Entry 6FD5 (X-ray diffraction, 1.55 A resolution); this record covers chains A and B.

[Chain A (and B)]
Name: Adenine phosphoribosyltransferase
Organism: Homo sapiens
Notes: EC 2.4.2.7; chain B of this document is another copy of the same molecule, construct and numbering; everything in this record applies to it too
UniProtKB: P07741 (APT_HUMAN); numbering as in UniProt (aligned over 3-180)
Chain sequence (178 residues; numbered 3 to 180; the number before each row is that of its first residue):
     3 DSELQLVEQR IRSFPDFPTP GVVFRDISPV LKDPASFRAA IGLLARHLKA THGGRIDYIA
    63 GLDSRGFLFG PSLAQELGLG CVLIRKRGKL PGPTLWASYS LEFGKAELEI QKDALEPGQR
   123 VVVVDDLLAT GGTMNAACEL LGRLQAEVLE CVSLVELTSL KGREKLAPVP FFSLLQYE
Unresolved in the structure: 103-107 (chain B: 3, 102-107)
Differences from the reference sequence: conflict Phe105 (Tyr in P07741)
Curated features (UniProtKB/Swiss-Prot):
  - modified residue: Ser4 (Phosphoserine), Ser15 (Phosphoserine), Ser30 (Phosphoserine), Tyr60 (Phosphotyrosine), Ser66 (Phosphoserine), Lys114 (N6-acetyllysine), Thr135 (Phosphothreonine)
  - natural variant: Leu33 (L33P: In APRTD), Asp65 (D65V: In APRTD), Val84 (V84M: In APRTD), Leu110 (L110P: In APRTD), Gly133 (G133D: In APRTD), Met136 (M136T: In APRTD), Val150 (V150F: In APRTD), Cys153 (C153R: In APRTD), Phe173 (deletion: In APRTD)
Small-molecule neighbours:
  - adenosine monophosphate (AMP): Val24, Val25, Phe26, Arg27, Arg67, Asp127, Asp128, Leu129, Leu130, Ala131, Thr132, Gly133, Gly134, Thr135, Leu159
  - pyrophosphate: Asp65, Ser66, Arg67, Lys88, Tyr101, Asp127, Asp128
Reported in the primary citation:
  - catalytic residues: Glu104 (citing earlier work)
  - mutagenesis - E104L: decreased growth in response to in absence of exogenous adenine

[Interface between chain A and chain B]
Residue-residue contacts (68; chain A residue first):
  Arg14(A) - Gln113(B)
  Arg14(A) - Asp115(B)  salt bridge
  Phe16(A) - Pro93(B)  hydrophobic
  Phe16(A) - Gly94(B)
  Phe19(A) - Gly90(B)
  Phe19(A) - Lys91(B)
  Phe19(A) - Leu92(B)
  Phe19(A) - Pro93(B)
  Phe26(A) - Lys91(B)
  Phe26(A) - Pro93(B)  hydrophobic
  Asp28(A) - Gln113(B)  hydrogen bond
  Ser30(A) - Leu85(B)
  Ser30(A) - Gln113(B)  hydrogen bond
  Leu33(A) - Pro73(B)  hydrophobic
  Leu33(A) - Gly82(B)
  Leu33(A) - Cys83(B)  hydrogen bond (backbone-backbone)
  Lys34(A) - Tyr60(B)
  Lys34(A) - Gly82(B)
  Lys34(A) - Cys83(B)  hydrogen bond (backbone-backbone)
  Lys34(A) - Asp115(B)  hydrogen bond (side chain-backbone)
  Lys34(A) - Ala116(B)  hydrogen bond (side chain-backbone)
  Pro36(A) - Gln77(B)  hydrogen bond (backbone-side chain)
  Pro36(A) - Leu81(B)
  Pro36(A) - Gly82(B)
  Phe39(A) - Pro73(B)  hydrophobic
  Phe39(A) - Gln77(B)
  Arg40(A) - Gln77(B)
  Tyr60(A) - Lys34(B)
  Asp65(A) - Ser66(B)
  Ser66(A) - Asp65(B)
  Ser66(A) - Ser66(B)
  Ser66(A) - Phe69(B)
  Ser66(A) - Arg87(B)  hydrogen bond
  Arg67(A) - Arg87(B)
  Phe69(A) - Ser66(B)
  Phe69(A) - Phe69(B)
  Phe69(A) - Leu70(B)  hydrophobic
  Leu70(A) - Phe69(B)  hydrophobic
  Leu70(A) - Pro73(B)
  Leu70(A) - Leu85(B)  hydrophobic
  Pro73(A) - Leu33(B)  hydrophobic
  Pro73(A) - Phe39(B)  hydrophobic
  Pro73(A) - Leu70(B)
  Ser74(A) - Ser74(B)  hydrogen bond
  Gln77(A) - Pro36(B)  hydrogen bond (side chain-backbone)
  Gln77(A) - Phe39(B)
  Gln77(A) - Arg40(B)
  Gly80(A) - Pro36(B)
  Leu81(A) - Pro36(B)
  Gly82(A) - Leu33(B)
  Gly82(A) - Lys34(B)
  Gly82(A) - Pro36(B)
  Cys83(A) - Leu33(B)  hydrogen bond (backbone-backbone)
  Cys83(A) - Lys34(B)  hydrogen bond (backbone-backbone)
  Leu85(A) - Ser30(B)
  Leu85(A) - Leu70(B)  hydrophobic
  Arg87(A) - Ser66(B)
  Arg87(A) - Arg67(B)
  Leu92(A) - Phe19(B)
  Pro93(A) - Phe16(B)  hydrophobic
  Pro93(A) - Phe19(B)  hydrophobic
  Pro93(A) - Phe26(B)  hydrophobic
  Gly94(A) - Phe16(B)
  Gln113(A) - Arg14(B)  hydrogen bond
  Gln113(A) - Asp28(B)  hydrogen bond
  Gln113(A) - Ser30(B)
  Asp115(A) - Arg14(B)  salt bridge
  Ala116(A) - Lys34(B)  hydrogen bond (backbone-side chain)
Other interface residues (no listed pair), chain A (35 interface residues in all): Val84, Gly90, Lys91
Other interface residues (no listed pair), chain B (36 interface residues in all): Gly80, Val84, Leu117

[Summary]
Chain A and chain B form an interface of 35 and 36 residues respectively, with 15 hydrogen bonds and 2 salt
bridges. Among the polar pairs are Arg14(A)-Asp115(B), Asp28(A)-Gln113(B) and Ser30(A)-Gln113(B). The paper
reports the catalytic residue Glu104(A); E104L of chain A reduces growth in response to in absence of
exogenous adenine.
Chain A and chain B are both Adenine phosphoribosyltransferase (Homo sapiens); the structure, Crystal
Structure of Human APRT-Tyr105Phe variant in complex with Adenine, PRPP and Mg2+, 14 days post ..., was
determined by X-ray diffraction (same publication as 6FCH, 6FCI, 6FCL, 6FD4 and 6FD6).
